Entry 5MPA (electron microscopy, 4.50 A resolution (low resolution: residue-level contacts below are approximate; hydrogen-bond / salt-bridge calls are withheld)); this record covers chains f and g of the 34 polymer chains in the assembly.

Chain f:
Molecule: Proteasome subunit alpha type-6
Source organism: Saccharomyces cerevisiae (strain ATCC 204508 / S288c)
Notes: EC 3.4.25.1
Reference sequence: P40302 (PSA6_YEAST); residues 0-233 here correspond to UniProt positions 1-234 (UniProt number = residue number + 1)
Sequence (234 residues; numbered 0 to 233; the number before each row is that of its first residue; numbering starts at 0):
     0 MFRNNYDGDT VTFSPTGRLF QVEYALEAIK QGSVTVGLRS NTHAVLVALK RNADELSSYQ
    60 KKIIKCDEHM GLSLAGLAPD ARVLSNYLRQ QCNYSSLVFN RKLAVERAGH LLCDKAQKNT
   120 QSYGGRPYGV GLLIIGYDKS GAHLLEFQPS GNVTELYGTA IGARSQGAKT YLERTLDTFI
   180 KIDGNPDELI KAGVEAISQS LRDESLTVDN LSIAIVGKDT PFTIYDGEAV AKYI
Disordered / not traced: 0-2
Curated features (UniProtKB/Swiss-Prot):
  - modified residue: Ser13 (Phosphoserine)
  - cross-link: Lys190 (Glycyl lysine isopeptide (Lys-Gly) (interchain with G-Cter in ubiquitin))

Chain g:
Molecule: Probable proteasome subunit alpha type-7
Source organism: Saccharomyces cerevisiae (strain ATCC 204508 / S288c)
Notes: EC 3.4.25.1
Reference sequence: P21242 (PSA7_YEAST); residues -3 to 284 here correspond to UniProt positions 1-288 (UniProt number = residue number + 4)
Sequence (288 residues; row label = number of the first residue in the row; numbers below 1 keep their minus sign (Met-3 is residue -3)):
    -3 MTSIGTGYDL SNSVFSPDGR NFQVEYAVKA VENGTTSIGI KCNDGVVFAV EKLITSKLLV
    57 PQKNVKIQVV DRHIGCVYSG LIPDGRHLVN RGREEAASFK KLYKTPIPIP AFADRLGQYV
   117 QAHTLYNSVR PFGVSTIFGG VDKNGAHLYM LEPSGSYWGY KGAATGKGRQ SAKAELEKLV
   177 DHHPEGLSAR EAVKQAAKII YLAHEDNKEK DFELEISWCS LSETNGLHKF VKGDLLQEAI
   237 DFAQKEINGD DDEDEDDSDN VMSSDDENAP VATNANATTD QEGDIHLE
Disordered / not traced: -3 to 1, 245-284
Curated features (UniProtKB/Swiss-Prot):
  - modified residue: Thr-2 (N-acetylthreonine)

How chain f and chain g interact:
Contacting residue pairs (54; chain f residue first):
  Asn4(f) - Leu6(g)
  Tyr5(f) - Asp5(g)
  Thr9(f) - Arg126(g)
  Val10(f) - Asn123(g)
  Val10(f) - Ser124(g)
  Val10(f) - Val125(g)
  Val10(f) - Arg126(g)
  Thr11(f) - Asp5(g)
  Thr11(f) - Leu6(g)
  Phe12(f) - Gln19(g)
  Phe12(f) - Tyr22(g)
  Phe12(f) - Ala26(g)
  Ser13(f) - Tyr22(g)
  Pro14(f) - Tyr22(g)
  Pro14(f) - Lys25(g)
  Thr15(f) - Lys25(g)
  Gly16(f) - Ala26(g)
  Gly16(f) - Asn29(g)
  Leu18(f) - Arg126(g)
  Arg38(f) - Val56(g)
  His109(f) - Arg82(g)
  Cys112(f) - Arg82(g)
  Asp113(f) - Arg82(g)
  Asp113(f) - Asn86(g)
  Gln116(f) - Pro79(g)
  Gln116(f) - Asp80(g)
  Gln116(f) - His83(g)
  Gln116(f) - Arg126(g)
  Gln120(f) - His83(g)
  Gln120(f) - His119(g)
  Gln120(f) - Arg126(g)
  Gln120(f) - Phe128(g)
  Tyr122(f) - Ser124(g)
  Ser149(f) - Pro79(g)
  Gly150(f) - Pro79(g)
  Asn151(f) - Ile78(g)
  Asn151(f) - Pro79(g)
  Thr153(f) - Leu55(g)
  Thr153(f) - Asn60(g)
  Glu154(f) - Leu55(g)
  Glu154(f) - Val56(g)
  Glu154(f) - Lys59(g)
  Glu154(f) - Asn60(g)
  Leu155(f) - Leu54(g)
  Leu155(f) - Val56(g)
  Tyr156(f) - Leu54(g)
  Tyr156(f) - Leu55(g)
  Tyr156(f) - Val56(g)
  Gly157(f) - Leu54(g)
  Glu172(f) - Ser52(g)
  Glu172(f) - Lys53(g)
  Glu172(f) - Leu54(g)
  Leu175(f) - Lys53(g)
  Leu175(f) - Leu54(g)
Also at the interface, not in a pair above, chain f (32 interface residues in all): Thr119, Val152, Lys168, Leu171
Also at the interface, not in a pair above, chain g (33 interface residues in all): Ser7, Ala23, Pro57, Gln64, Leu77, Pro127, Gly129

Overview:
Chain f and chain g form an interface of 32 and 33 residues respectively.
Here chain f is Proteasome subunit alpha type-6 and chain g is Probable proteasome subunit alpha type-7, both
from Saccharomyces cerevisiae (strain ATCC 204508 / S288c). Entry 5MPA (26S proteasome in presence of ATP
(s2)) was determined by electron microscopy together with 5MP9, 5MPB, 5MPC, 5MPD and 5MPE from the same study.
